7O75 - chains A and B of the 30 polymer chains in the assembly; structure by electron microscopy, 3.20 A resolution.

# Chain A
Molecule: DNA-directed RNA polymerase II subunit RPB1
Source organism: Saccharomyces cerevisiae S288C
UniProt: P04050 (RPB1_YEAST); numbering as in UniProt (aligned over 1-1733)
Amino-acid sequence (1733 residues; each row starts with the number of its first residue):
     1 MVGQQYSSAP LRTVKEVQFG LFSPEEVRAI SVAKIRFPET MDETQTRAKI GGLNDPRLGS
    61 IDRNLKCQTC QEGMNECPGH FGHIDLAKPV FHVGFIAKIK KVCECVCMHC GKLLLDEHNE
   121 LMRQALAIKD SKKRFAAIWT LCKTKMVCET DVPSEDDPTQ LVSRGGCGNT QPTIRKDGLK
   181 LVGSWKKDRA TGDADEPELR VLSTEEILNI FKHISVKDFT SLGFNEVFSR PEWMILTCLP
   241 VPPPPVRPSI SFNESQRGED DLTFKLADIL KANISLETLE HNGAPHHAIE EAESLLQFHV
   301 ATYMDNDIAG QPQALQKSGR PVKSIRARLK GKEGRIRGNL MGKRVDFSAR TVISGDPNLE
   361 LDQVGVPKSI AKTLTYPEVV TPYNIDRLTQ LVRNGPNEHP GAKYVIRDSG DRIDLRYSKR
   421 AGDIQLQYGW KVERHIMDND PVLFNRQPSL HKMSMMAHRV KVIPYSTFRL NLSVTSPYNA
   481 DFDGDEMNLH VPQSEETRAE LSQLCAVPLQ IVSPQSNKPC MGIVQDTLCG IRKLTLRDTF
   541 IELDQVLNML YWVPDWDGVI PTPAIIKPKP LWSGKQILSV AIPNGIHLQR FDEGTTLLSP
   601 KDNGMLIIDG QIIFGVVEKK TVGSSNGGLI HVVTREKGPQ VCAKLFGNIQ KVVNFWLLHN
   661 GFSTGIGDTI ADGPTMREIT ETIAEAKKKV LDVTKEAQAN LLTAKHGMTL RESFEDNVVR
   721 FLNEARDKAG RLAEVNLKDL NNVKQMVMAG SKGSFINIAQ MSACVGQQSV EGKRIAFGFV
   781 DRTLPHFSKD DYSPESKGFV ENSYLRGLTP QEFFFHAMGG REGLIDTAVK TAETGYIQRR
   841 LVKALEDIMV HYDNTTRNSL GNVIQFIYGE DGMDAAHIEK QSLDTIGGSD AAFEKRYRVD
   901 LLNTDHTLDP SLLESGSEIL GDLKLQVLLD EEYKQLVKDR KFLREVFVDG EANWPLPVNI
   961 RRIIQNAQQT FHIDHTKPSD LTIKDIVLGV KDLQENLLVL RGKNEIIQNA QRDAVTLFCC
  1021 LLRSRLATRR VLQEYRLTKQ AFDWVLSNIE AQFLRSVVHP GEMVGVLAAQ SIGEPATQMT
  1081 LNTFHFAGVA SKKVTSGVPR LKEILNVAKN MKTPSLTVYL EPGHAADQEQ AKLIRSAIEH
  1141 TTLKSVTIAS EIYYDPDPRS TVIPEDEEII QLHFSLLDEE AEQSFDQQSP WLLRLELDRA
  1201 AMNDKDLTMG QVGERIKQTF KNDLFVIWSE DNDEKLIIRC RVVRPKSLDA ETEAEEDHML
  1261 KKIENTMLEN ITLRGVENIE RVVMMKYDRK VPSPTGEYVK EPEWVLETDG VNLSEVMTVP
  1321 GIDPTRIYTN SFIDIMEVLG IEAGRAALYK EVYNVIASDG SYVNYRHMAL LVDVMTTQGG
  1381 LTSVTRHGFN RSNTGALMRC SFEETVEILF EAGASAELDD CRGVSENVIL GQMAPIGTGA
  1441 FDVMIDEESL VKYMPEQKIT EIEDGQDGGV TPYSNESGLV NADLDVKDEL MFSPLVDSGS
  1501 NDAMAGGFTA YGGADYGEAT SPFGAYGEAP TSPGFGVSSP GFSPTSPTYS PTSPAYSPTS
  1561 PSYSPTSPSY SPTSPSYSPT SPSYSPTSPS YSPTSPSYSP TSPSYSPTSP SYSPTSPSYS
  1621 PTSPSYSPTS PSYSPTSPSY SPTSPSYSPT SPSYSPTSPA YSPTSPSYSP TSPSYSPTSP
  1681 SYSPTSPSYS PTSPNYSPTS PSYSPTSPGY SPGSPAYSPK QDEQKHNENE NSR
Unresolved in the structure: 1, 191-194, 1080-1092, 1178-1183, 1455-1733
Curated features (UniProtKB/Swiss-Prot):
  - region: P248 to D260 (Lid loop), N306 to K323 (Rudder loop), P810 to E822 (Bridging helix)
  - binding site (Zn(2+)): C67, C70, C77, H80, C107, C110, C148, C167
  - binding site (Mg(2+)): D481, D483, D485
  - modified residue: T1471 (Phosphothreonine)
  - cross-link (Glycyl lysine isopeptide (Lys-Gly)): K695 (interchain with G-Cter in ubiquitin), K1246 (interchain with G-Cter in ubiquitin), K1350 (interchain with G-Cter in ubiquitin)
  - natural variant: S1653 to P1659 (deletion: In strain: A364A)
  - mutagenesis: K1246 (K1246R: Impairs ubiquitination during transcription stress)
Metal / ion sites: Zn2+ site 1: C67, C70, C77, H80; Zn2+ site 2: C107, C110, C148, C167; Mg2+: D481, D483, D485

# Chain B
Molecule: DNA-directed RNA polymerase II subunit RPB2
Source organism: Saccharomyces cerevisiae S288C
UniProt: P08518 (RPB2_YEAST); residue numbers follow UniProt; this construct covers 1-1224
Amino-acid sequence (1224 residues; row label = number of the first residue in the row):
     1 MSDLANSEKY YDEDPYGFED ESAPITAEDS WAVISAFFRE KGLVSQQLDS FNQFVDYTLQ
    61 DIICEDSTLI LEQLAQHTTE SDNISRKYEI SFGKIYVTKP MVNESDGVTH ALYPQEARLR
   121 NLTYSSGLFV DVKKRTYEAI DVPGRELKYE LIAEESEDDS ESGKVFIGRL PIMLRSKNCY
   181 LSEATESDLY KLKECPFDMG GYFIINGSEK VLIAQERSAG NIVQVFKKAA PSPISHVAEI
   241 RSALEKGSRF ISTLQVKLYG REGSSARTIK ATLPYIKQDI PIVIIFRALG IIPDGEILEH
   301 ICYDVNDWQM LEMLKPCVED GFVIQDRETA LDFIGRRGTA LGIKKEKRIQ YAKDILQKEF
   361 LPHITQLEGF ESRKAFFLGY MINRLLLCAL DRKDQDDRDH FGKKRLDLAG PLLAQLFKTL
   421 FKKLTKDIFR YMQRTVEEAH DFNMKLAINA KTITSGLKYA LATGNWGEQK KAMSSRAGVS
   481 QVLNRYTYSS TLSHLRRTNT PIGRDGKLAK PRQLHNTHWG LVCPAETPEG QACGLVKNLS
   541 LMSCISVGTD PMPIITFLSE WGMEPLEDYV PHQSPDATRV FVNGVWHGVH RNPARLMETL
   601 RTLRRKGDIN PEVSMIRDIR EKELKIFTDA GRVYRPLFIV EDDESLGHKE LKVRKGHIAK
   661 LMATEYQDIE GGFEDVEEYT WSSLLNEGLV EYIDAEEEES ILIAMQPEDL EPAEANEEND
   721 LDVDPAKRIR VSHHATTFTH CEIHPSMILG VAASIIPFPD HNQSPRNTYQ SAMGKQAMGV
   781 FLTNYNVRMD TMANILYYPQ KPLGTTRAME YLKFRELPAG QNAIVAIACY SGYNQEDSMI
   841 MNQSSIDRGL FRSLFFRSYM DQEKKYGMSI TETFEKPQRT NTLRMKHGTY DKLDDDGLIA
   901 PGVRVSGEDV IIGKTTPISP DEEELGQRTA YHSKRDASTP LRSTENGIVD QVLVTTNQDG
   961 LKFVKVRVRT TKIPQIGDKF ASRHGQKGTI GITYRREDMP FTAEGIVPDL IINPHAIPSR
  1021 MTVAHLIECL LSKVAALSGN EGDASPFTDI TVEGISKLLR EHGYQSRGFE VMYNGHTGKK
  1081 LMAQIFFGPT YYQRLRHMVD DKIHARARGP MQVLTRQPVE GRSRDGGLRF GEMERDCMIA
  1141 HGAASFLKER LMEASDAFRV HICGICGLMT VIAKLNHNQF ECKGCDNKID IYQIHIPYAA
  1201 KLLFQELMAM NITPRLYTDR SRDF
Unresolved in the structure: 1-17, 158-162, 469-475, 503-505, 670-674, 715-721
Metal / ion sites: Zn2+: C1163, C1166, C1182, C1185

# Interface between chain A and chain B
Contacting residue pairs - 435 pairs, chain A then chain B:
  Q4(A) - R1159(B)  hydrogen bond (side chain-backbone)
  Q5(A) - R1159(B)  hydrogen bond (backbone-side chain)
  Q5(A) - L1175(B)
  Q5(A) - N1176(B)  hydrogen bond
  S7(A) - H1161(B)  hydrogen bond
  S7(A) - L1175(B)
  S7(A) - F1180(B)
  S7(A) - Q1193(B)
  S8(A) - N1178(B)  hydrogen bond
  S8(A) - F1180(B)
  A9(A) - I1191(B)
  A9(A) - Q1193(B)  hydrogen bond (backbone-side chain)
  P10(A) - I1191(B)
  P10(A) - Y1192(B)
  P10(A) - Q1193(B)  hydrogen bond (backbone-backbone)
  L11(A) - Q1193(B)
  L11(A) - H1195(B)
  R12(A) - Y1192(B)  hydrogen bond
  R12(A) - Q1193(B)  hydrogen bond (backbone-backbone)
  R12(A) - I1194(B)
  R12(A) - T1218(B)
  T13(A) - T1218(B)
  V14(A) - I1194(B)  hydrophobic
  V14(A) - Y1217(B)
  K15(A) - Y1217(B)  hydrogen bond (backbone-backbone)
  K15(A) - T1218(B)
  K15(A) - D1219(B)
  E16(A) - R1215(B)
  E16(A) - L1216(B)
  E16(A) - Y1217(B)  hydrogen bond (backbone-backbone)
  E16(A) - D1219(B)
  E16(A) - R1220(B)
  E16(A) - S1221(B)  hydrogen bond (side chain-backbone)
  E16(A) - R1222(B)
  V17(A) - R1215(B)
  V17(A) - L1216(B)  hydrophobic
  Q18(A) - T1213(B)
  Q18(A) - P1214(B)
  Q18(A) - R1215(B)  hydrogen bond (backbone-backbone)
  F19(A) - T1213(B)
  G20(A) - N1211(B)
  G20(A) - I1212(B)
  G20(A) - T1213(B)  hydrogen bond (backbone-backbone)
  L21(A) - N1211(B)
  L21(A) - I1212(B)  hydrophobic
  L21(A) - T1213(B)
  F22(A) - L1168(B)  hydrophobic
  F22(A) - M1208(B)
  F22(A) - N1211(B)  hydrogen bond (backbone-backbone)
  F22(A) - I1212(B)
  F22(A) - T1213(B)
  E26(A) - L1168(B)
  E26(A) - R1215(B)  salt bridge
  A29(A) - K1183(B)
  A29(A) - G1184(B)
  I30(A) - L1168(B)  hydrophobic
  I30(A) - T1170(B)
  R63(A) - L925(B)
  N64(A) - E924(B)
  N64(A) - L925(B)
  T69(A) - I1172(B)
  T69(A) - K1174(B)
  C70(A) - A1173(B)
  Q71(A) - K1174(B)
  E72(A) - A1173(B)
  E72(A) - L1175(B)
  M74(A) - R1116(B)  hydrogen bond (backbone-side chain)
  N75(A) - R1116(B)
  N75(A) - F1158(B)
  E76(A) - R1159(B)  salt bridge
  E76(A) - L1175(B)
  P78(A) - K1201(B)  hydrogen bond (backbone-side chain)
  P78(A) - Q1205(B)
  G79(A) - Q1205(B)
  H80(A) - I1172(B)
  F81(A) - Q1205(B)
  F81(A) - M1208(B)  hydrophobic
  H92(A) - M1210(B)  hydrogen bond (side chain-backbone)
  H92(A) - N1211(B)
  F95(A) - I1212(B)  hydrophobic
  F228(A) - R1215(B)
  W233(A) - N1211(B)  hydrogen bond (backbone-side chain)
  L236(A) - N1211(B)
  P240(A) - M1208(B)
  P242(A) - A1209(B)
  P243(A) - Q1205(B)
  P245(A) - L1114(B)
  P245(A) - Y1198(B)
  V246(A) - L1114(B)
  V246(A) - L1202(B)  hydrophobic
  V246(A) - Q1205(B)
  V246(A) - E1206(B)
  P248(A) - V1113(B)  hydrophobic
  P248(A) - L1114(B)
  N253(A) - Y866(B)  hydrogen bond
  E254(A) - R935(B)  salt bridge
  S255(A) - Y866(B)
  Y303(A) - A1209(B)
  M304(A) - A1209(B)
  M304(A) - M1210(B)
  I325(A) - E1206(B)
  I325(A) - A1209(B)  hydrophobic
  I325(A) - M1210(B)  hydrophobic
  L329(A) - L1203(B)  hydrophobic
  L329(A) - E1206(B)
  L329(A) - L1207(B)  hydrophobic
  L329(A) - M1210(B)  hydrophobic
  R335(A) - L1114(B)
  R335(A) - L1202(B)
  R335(A) - E1206(B)  salt bridge
  I336(A) - L1203(B)  hydrophobic
  R337(A) - R1129(B)  hydrogen bond (backbone-side chain)
  R337(A) - E1132(B)  salt bridge
  G338(A) - R1129(B)  hydrogen bond (backbone-side chain)
  N339(A) - T1115(B)
  N339(A) - Q1117(B)  hydrogen bond
  N339(A) - A1199(B)
  L340(A) - A1200(B)
  L340(A) - L1203(B)  hydrophobic
  M341(A) - E1132(B)
  M341(A) - R1135(B)
  G342(A) - R1129(B)  hydrogen bond (backbone-side chain)
  G342(A) - F1130(B)
  K343(A) - Q1117(B)
  K343(A) - R1129(B)
  K343(A) - F1130(B)  hydrogen bond (backbone-backbone)
  K343(A) - L1151(B)  hydrogen bond (side chain-backbone)
  K343(A) - S1155(B)
  K343(A) - D1156(B)  salt bridge
  K343(A) - P1197(B)
  R344(A) - P1118(B)
  R344(A) - V1119(B)
  R344(A) - E1120(B)  salt bridge
  R344(A) - G1127(B)
  R344(A) - L1128(B)
  R344(A) - R1129(B)
  R344(A) - S1155(B)  hydrogen bond (backbone-side chain)
  V345(A) - P1118(B)
  V345(A) - G1127(B)
  V345(A) - L1128(B)  hydrogen bond (backbone-backbone)
  V345(A) - F1130(B)  hydrophobic
  V345(A) - R1150(B)
  V345(A) - A1154(B)
  D346(A) - R1106(B)  salt bridge
  D346(A) - A1107(B)
  D346(A) - M1111(B)
  D346(A) - P1118(B)
  D346(A) - R1150(B)  hydrogen bond (backbone-side chain)
  D346(A) - A1154(B)  hydrogen bond (backbone-backbone)
  F347(A) - R1106(B)  hydrogen bond (backbone-backbone)
  F347(A) - A1107(B)
  F347(A) - R1108(B)
  F347(A) - R1150(B)
  S348(A) - A1105(B)
  S348(A) - R1106(B)  hydrogen bond (backbone-backbone)
  S348(A) - L1128(B)
  A349(A) - H1104(B)
  A349(A) - A1105(B)  hydrophobic
  A349(A) - L1128(B)
  R350(A) - K1102(B)
  R350(A) - I1103(B)
  R350(A) - H1104(B)  hydrogen bond (backbone-backbone)
  R350(A) - L1128(B)
  T351(A) - V1099(B)
  T351(A) - I1103(B)
  S354(A) - I976(B)
  S354(A) - I990(B)
  G355(A) - Y833(B)
  D356(A) - Y833(B)  hydrogen bond
  P357(A) - S831(B)
  P357(A) - G832(B)
  P357(A) - Y833(B)  hydrophobic
  N358(A) - Y833(B)  hydrogen bond
  S369(A) - I1103(B)
  I370(A) - I1103(B)  hydrophobic
  T373(A) - A1105(B)
  T373(A) - A1107(B)
  L374(A) - A1105(B)  hydrophobic
  L374(A) - R1106(B)
  Y404(A) - R1108(B)
  R412(A) - R1108(B)
  E433(A) - R1108(B)  salt bridge
  L443(A) - M1138(B)  hydrophobic
  L443(A) - F1146(B)  hydrophobic
  N445(A) - E1134(B)
  Q447(A) - R1129(B)
  Q447(A) - E1134(B)
  P448(A) - M1133(B)
  P448(A) - E1134(B)
  S449(A) - M1133(B)
  S449(A) - E1134(B)
  S449(A) - C1137(B)  hydrogen bond
  H451(A) - C1137(B)  hydrogen bond (backbone-side chain)
  K452(A) - C1137(B)
  K452(A) - A1140(B)
  K452(A) - H1141(B)  hydrogen bond (backbone-side chain)
  S454(A) - C1137(B)
  M455(A) - E1134(B)
  M455(A) - C1137(B)  hydrophobic
  M455(A) - M1138(B)  hydrophobic
  M455(A) - H1141(B)  hydrogen bond (backbone-side chain)
  Y465(A) - I976(B)  hydrophobic
  Y465(A) - T993(B)
  S466(A) - V1099(B)
  S466(A) - D1100(B)  hydrogen bond
  S466(A) - I1103(B)
  T467(A) - I976(B)
  T467(A) - G977(B)
  T467(A) - V1099(B)
  R469(A) - Y833(B)
  R469(A) - I976(B)
  R469(A) - G991(B)  hydrogen bond (side chain-backbone)
  L472(A) - Q835(B)
  L472(A) - E836(B)
  A480(A) - E836(B)
  D481(A) - E836(B)
  D481(A) - D837(B)
  F482(A) - Q835(B)
  F482(A) - E836(B)  hydrogen bond (backbone-backbone)
  F482(A) - D837(B)
  F482(A) - S838(B)
  F482(A) - T989(B)  hydrogen bond (backbone-side chain)
  D483(A) - D837(B)
  D483(A) - K979(B)
  D483(A) - K987(B)
  D483(A) - T989(B)
  G484(A) - T989(B)
  E486(A) - K1102(B)
  N488(A) - L1128(B)
  H490(A) - F1130(B)
  H490(A) - R1150(B)  hydrogen bond
  V491(A) - R1150(B)  hydrogen bond (backbone-side chain)
  P492(A) - E1149(B)
  Q493(A) - E1149(B)  hydrogen bond (backbone-side chain)
  S494(A) - E1149(B)  hydrogen bond (backbone-side chain)
  T497(A) - S1145(B)
  T497(A) - F1146(B)
  T497(A) - E1149(B)  hydrogen bond
  E500(A) - G1142(B)
  E500(A) - A1143(B)
  E500(A) - A1144(B)  hydrogen bond (side chain-backbone)
  E500(A) - S1145(B)  hydrogen bond
  E500(A) - F1146(B)  hydrogen bond (side chain-backbone)
  L501(A) - F1146(B)  hydrophobic
  L504(A) - H1141(B)
  C505(A) - H1141(B)
  Q510(A) - H1141(B)
  V524(A) - Q835(B)
  Q525(A) - Q835(B)
  Q525(A) - E836(B)  hydrogen bond
  Q525(A) - N1013(B)  hydrogen bond
  Q525(A) - H1015(B)  hydrogen bond (backbone-side chain)
  D526(A) - C829(B)  hydrogen bond
  D526(A) - N834(B)
  D526(A) - Q835(B)  hydrogen bond (backbone-side chain)
  D526(A) - N1013(B)  hydrogen bond
  D526(A) - H1015(B)  salt bridge
  T527(A) - Q835(B)
  C529(A) - H1015(B)
  L657(A) - C829(B)  hydrophobic
  L658(A) - Y830(B)
  L658(A) - N1074(B)  hydrogen bond (backbone-side chain)
  L658(A) - H1076(B)
  L658(A) - L1081(B)
  H659(A) - N1074(B)
  H659(A) - T1077(B)
  H659(A) - L1081(B)
  N660(A) - L1081(B)
  N660(A) - M1082(B)  hydrogen bond (backbone-backbone)
  N660(A) - A1083(B)  hydrogen bond (backbone-backbone)
  G661(A) - A1083(B)
  F662(A) - I827(B)
  F662(A) - A828(B)
  F662(A) - C829(B)  hydrogen bond (backbone-backbone)
  F662(A) - P1014(B)
  S663(A) - I827(B)  hydrogen bond (side chain-backbone)
  S663(A) - P1014(B)
  S663(A) - Q1084(B)
  S663(A) - I1085(B)
  S663(A) - F1086(B)  hydrogen bond (side chain-backbone)
  T664(A) - I827(B)
  T664(A) - P1014(B)
  T664(A) - I1017(B)
  T664(A) - F1086(B)
  G665(A) - L1026(B)
  G665(A) - F1069(B)
  G665(A) - F1086(B)
  I666(A) - V1023(B)  hydrophobic
  I666(A) - L1026(B)
  I666(A) - I1027(B)  hydrophobic
  I666(A) - V1052(B)  hydrophobic
  I666(A) - R1067(B)
  I666(A) - F1086(B)
  G667(A) - R1067(B)
  D668(A) - F1069(B)
  I670(A) - V1052(B)  hydrophobic
  I670(A) - R1067(B)
  N742(A) - F1069(B)
  M746(A) - H1015(B)
  M746(A) - P1018(B)  hydrophobic
  S751(A) - H1015(B)  hydrogen bond
  K752(A) - H1015(B)
  K752(A) - S1019(B)
  N757(A) - S1019(B)
  N757(A) - M1021(B)  hydrogen bond
  Q760(A) - M1021(B)
  M761(A) - P1018(B)
  M761(A) - M1021(B)  hydrophobic
  M761(A) - V1023(B)  hydrophobic
  I775(A) - N516(B)
  A776(A) - N516(B)
  G778(A) - H400(B)
  G778(A) - H515(B)
  G778(A) - N516(B)  hydrogen bond (backbone-side chain)
  F779(A) - N516(B)
  F779(A) - T517(B)
  F779(A) - E698(B)
  F779(A) - E699(B)
  V780(A) - E699(B)  hydrogen bond (backbone-side chain)
  D781(A) - R620(B)  salt bridge
  R782(A) - E698(B)  hydrogen bond (side chain-backbone)
  R782(A) - E699(B)  hydrogen bond (side chain-backbone)
  R782(A) - I701(B)  hydrogen bond (side chain-backbone)
  R782(A) - L702(B)
  T783(A) - N516(B)  hydrogen bond (backbone-side chain)
  L784(A) - W519(B)  hydrophobic
  P785(A) - E698(B)
  P785(A) - I703(B)  hydrogen bond (backbone-backbone)
  H786(A) - W519(B)
  H786(A) - I703(B)
  H786(A) - M705(B)
  H786(A) - H733(B)  hydrogen bond (backbone-side chain)
  H786(A) - E742(B)  salt bridge
  F787(A) - L702(B)
  F787(A) - H733(B)
  S788(A) - H733(B)  hydrogen bond (backbone-side chain)
  K789(A) - E699(B)  hydrogen bond (side chain-backbone)
  E801(A) - I729(B)
  N802(A) - R728(B)
  N802(A) - I729(B)  hydrogen bond (side chain-backbone)
  Y804(A) - H761(B)
  Y804(A) - N762(B)
  Y804(A) - Q763(B)
  Y804(A) - M1021(B)  hydrophobic
  Y804(A) - V1023(B)  hydrophobic
  L805(A) - H761(B)
  L805(A) - V1052(B)  hydrophobic
  R806(A) - P725(B)  hydrogen bond (side chain-backbone)
  R806(A) - A726(B)
  R806(A) - R728(B)  hydrogen bond (backbone-side chain)
  R806(A) - I729(B)
  G807(A) - D760(B)
  G807(A) - H761(B)
  L808(A) - R728(B)  hydrogen bond (backbone-side chain)
  L808(A) - D760(B)  hydrogen bond (backbone-backbone)
  L808(A) - F1047(B)
  T809(A) - I729(B)
  T809(A) - F1047(B)
  P810(A) - W519(B)
  P810(A) - M705(B)  hydrophobic
  P810(A) - P745(B)  hydrophobic
  P810(A) - F1047(B)  hydrophobic
  Q811(A) - M705(B)
  F813(A) - L749(B)  hydrophobic
  F813(A) - P759(B)
  F813(A) - D760(B)
  F813(A) - F1047(B)  hydrophobic
  F814(A) - L514(B)  hydrophobic
  F814(A) - H515(B)
  F814(A) - W519(B)  hydrophobic
  F814(A) - P524(B)  hydrophobic
  H816(A) - Q763(B)
  H816(A) - S764(B)  hydrogen bond (side chain-backbone)
  A817(A) - S764(B)
  M818(A) - L514(B)
  M818(A) - N516(B)
  G820(A) - S764(B)
  R821(A) - R512(B)  hydrogen bond (side chain-backbone)
  R821(A) - Q513(B)
  R821(A) - L514(B)
  R821(A) - P524(B)  hydrogen bond (side chain-backbone)
  R821(A) - G534(B)
  E822(A) - Q513(B)  hydrogen bond
  L824(A) - T768(B)
  L824(A) - Y769(B)
  I825(A) - K510(B)
  I825(A) - R512(B)
  I825(A) - Q513(B)
  R839(A) - E1132(B)  salt bridge
  V842(A) - D1136(B)
  K843(A) - R1135(B)
  E846(A) - R1135(B)  salt bridge
  M1063(A) - I1139(B)
  V1066(A) - D1136(B)
  V1066(A) - I1139(B)  hydrophobic
  V1066(A) - A1140(B)  hydrophobic
  Q1070(A) - D1136(B)
  Q1070(A) - C1137(B)
  Q1070(A) - A1140(B)
  K1261(A) - E312(B)  salt bridge
  N1265(A) - G263(B)  hydrogen bond (side chain-backbone)
  N1265(A) - S264(B)  hydrogen bond (side chain-backbone)
  N1265(A) - S265(B)
  E1269(A) - G263(B)
  L1409(A) - L1207(B)  hydrophobic
  F1410(A) - M1210(B)  hydrophobic
  F1410(A) - I1212(B)  hydrophobic
  L1418(A) - R1222(B)  hydrogen bond (backbone-side chain)
  D1420(A) - R1220(B)
  D1420(A) - R1222(B)  salt bridge
  R1422(A) - F1224(B)  hydrogen bond (side chain-backbone)
  V1424(A) - R1135(B)
  V1424(A) - I1139(B)  hydrophobic
  V1428(A) - R1135(B)
  V1428(A) - L1147(B)  hydrophobic
  V1428(A) - L1151(B)  hydrophobic
  I1429(A) - P1197(B)
  I1429(A) - A1200(B)
  L1430(A) - H1195(B)
  L1430(A) - I1196(B)
  L1430(A) - P1197(B)
  G1431(A) - K1148(B)
  G1431(A) - M1152(B)
  G1431(A) - P1197(B)
  M1433(A) - A1144(B)  hydrophobic
  M1433(A) - S1145(B)
  M1433(A) - K1148(B)
  A1434(A) - A1144(B)
  I1436(A) - I1139(B)  hydrophobic
  I1436(A) - G1142(B)
  I1436(A) - A1144(B)
  G1437(A) - G1142(B)
  T1438(A) - G1142(B)  hydrogen bond (backbone-backbone)
  T1438(A) - A1144(B)
  G1439(A) - A1144(B)
Interface residues without a listed pair, chain A (222 interface residues in all): Y6, V32, R47, C77, R326, R328, V352, I353, P367, T375, K403, T475, E496, G753, F777, D790, F815, A828, K1144, S1401, V1406, G1413, S1425, Q1432
Interface residues without a listed pair, chain B (203 interface residues in all): E262, H518, C523, T527, E529, G530, C533, S700, A704, K727, F738, I748, N767, R884, T916, D921, E923, Q975, G988, I992, L1030, K1080, G1131, V1160, F1204, D1223

# In short
Chain A and chain B form an interface of 222 and 203 residues respectively; the contacts include 89 hydrogen
bonds and 16 salt bridges. Among the polar pairs are E26(A)-R1215(B), E76(A)-R1159(B) and E254(A)-R935(B).
Chain A is DNA-directed RNA polymerase II subunit RPB1 and chain B is DNA-directed RNA polymerase II subunit
RPB2, both from Saccharomyces cerevisiae S288C; the structure, Yeast RNA polymerase II transcription
pre-initiation complex with open promoter DNA, was determined by electron microscopy (same publication as
7O4I, 7O4J, 7O4K, 7O4L, 7O72 and 7O73).
